PDB entry 5B0Z | X-ray diffraction, 1.99 A resolution | chains H and I of the 10 polymer chains in the assembly

Chain H:
Protein: Histone H2B type 1-J
From: Homo sapiens
Reference sequence: P06899 (H2B1J_HUMAN); residues 0-125 here correspond to UniProt positions 1-126 (UniProt number = residue number + 1)
Sequence (129 residues; each row starts with the number of its first residue; numbers below 1 keep their minus sign (Gly-3 is residue -3)):
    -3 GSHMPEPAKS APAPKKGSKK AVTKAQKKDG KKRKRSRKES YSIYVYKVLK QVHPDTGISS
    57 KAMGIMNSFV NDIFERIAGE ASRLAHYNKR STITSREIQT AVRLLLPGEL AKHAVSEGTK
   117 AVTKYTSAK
Not modelled in the structure: -3 to 33, 125
Differences from the reference sequence: expression tag (-3 to -1)
UniProt features mapped onto this chain:
  - modified residue: Pro1 (N-acetylproline), Glu2 (ADP-ribosyl glutamic acid), Lys5 (N6-(2-hydroxyisobutyryl)lysine), Ser6 (ADP-ribosylserine), Lys11 (N6-(beta-hydroxybutyryl)lysine), Lys12 (N6-(2-hydroxyisobutyryl)lysine), Ser14 (Phosphoserine), Lys15 (N6-acetyllysine), Lys16 (N6-(beta-hydroxybutyryl)lysine), Lys20 (N6-(2-hydroxyisobutyryl)lysine), Lys23 (N6-(2-hydroxyisobutyryl)lysine), Lys24 (N6-(2-hydroxyisobutyryl)lysine), Lys34 (N6-(2-hydroxyisobutyryl)lysine), Glu35 (PolyADP-ribosyl glutamic acid), Ser36 (Phosphoserine), Lys43 (N6-(2-hydroxyisobutyryl)lysine), Lys46 (N6-(2-hydroxyisobutyryl)lysine), Lys57 (N6,N6-dimethyllysine), Arg79 (Dimethylated arginine), Lys85 (N6,N6,N6-trimethyllysine) and 6 more in UniProt
  - glycosylation: Ser112 (O-linked (GlcNAc) serine)
  - cross-link (Glycyl lysine isopeptide (Lys-Gly)): Lys5 (interchain with G-Cter in SUMO2), Lys20 (interchain with G-Cter in SUMO2), Lys34 (interchain with G-Cter in ubiquitin), Lys120 (interchain with G-Cter in ubiquitin)

Chain I:
Molecule: 146-nt DNA strand
From: Homo sapiens
Sequence (146 nucleotides; row label = number of the first residue in the row):
     1 ATCAATATCC ACCTGCAGAT TCTACCAAAA GTGTATTTGG AAACTGCTCC ATCAAAAGGC
    61 ATGTTCAGCT GAATTCAGCT GAACATGCCT TTTGATGGAG CAGTTTCCAA ATACACTTTT
   121 GGTAGAATCT GCAGGTGGAT ATTGAT
Bound ions: Mn2+ near DG121 (its only coordinating residue here)

Interface between chain H and chain I:
Pairs across the interface (7):
  Lys34(H) - DG122(I)  sugar contact
  Lys34(H) - DT123(I)  hydrogen bond to the phosphate
  Glu35(H) - DG122(I)  phosphate contact
  Ser36(H) - DG122(I)  hydrogen bond to the phosphate
  Ile39(H) - DG121(I)  phosphate contact
  Ile39(H) - DG122(I)  phosphate contact
  Tyr40(H) - DG121(I)  sugar contact
Interface residues without a listed pair, chain H (7 interface residues in all): Lys43, Thr88
Interface residues without a listed pair, chain I (4 interface residues in all): DA111

Overview:
Chain H and chain I form an interface of 7 and 4 residues respectively, with 2 hydrogen bonds. Polar pairs
include Lys34(H)-DT123(I) and Ser36(H)-DG122(I).
Here chain H is Histone H2B type 1-J and chain I is a 146-nt DNA strand, both from Homo sapiens. Entry 5B0Z
(The crystal structure of the nucleosome containing H3.2, at 1.98 A resolution) was determined by X-ray
diffraction, deposited together with 5B0Y.
